1J8R - chain A; structure by X-ray diffraction, 1.80 A resolution.

[Chain A]
Protein: Pyelonephritic adhesin
From: Escherichia coli
Notes: fragment: papg receptor-binding domain
UniProt: Q47450 (Q47450_ECOLX); residues 1-196 here correspond to UniProt positions 21-216 (UniProt number = residue number + 20)
Sequence (196 residues; numbered 1 to 196; the number before each row is that of its first residue):
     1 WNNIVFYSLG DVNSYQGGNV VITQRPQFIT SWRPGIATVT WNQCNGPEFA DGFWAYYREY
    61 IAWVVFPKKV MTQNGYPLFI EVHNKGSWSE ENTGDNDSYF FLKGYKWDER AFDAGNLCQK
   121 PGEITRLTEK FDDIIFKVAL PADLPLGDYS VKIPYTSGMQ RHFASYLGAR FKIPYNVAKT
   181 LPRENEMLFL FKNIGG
Modified positions: Mse71 (selenomethionine; parent Met); Mse159 (selenomethionine; parent Met); Mse187 (selenomethionine; parent Met)
Curated features (UniProtKB/Swiss-Prot):
  - binding site (D-galactose): Glu59, Gly104 to Trp107
Cystine bridges: Cys44-Cys118
From the paper describing this entry:
  - binding site for beta-D-galactopyranose: Glu59, Tyr60, Gly104, Tyr105, Lys106
  - contacts within the chain: Asp108-Arg170 (salt bridge)
  - binding site for beta-D-glucopyranose: Arg170
  - binding site for alpha-D-galactopyranose: Glu59, Ile61, Glu91, Leu102, Gly104, Arg170, Lys172
  - binding site for 2-acetamido-2-deoxy-beta-D-galactopyranose: Glu91, Asn92, Lys172, Tyr175
  - specificity-determining residues: Arg170 (proposed by the authors, not directly observed)

[Summary]
Curated annotation (UniProt) lists 5 D-galactose-binding residues. The paper reports a binding site for
alpha-D-galactopyranose at Glu59, Ile61 and Glu91 among others; a binding site for beta-D-galactopyranose at
Glu59, Tyr60 and Gly104 among others.
Chain A is Pyelonephritic adhesin (Escherichia coli); the structure, Binary complex of the papg
receptor-binding domain bound to GBO4 receptor, was determined by X-ray diffraction together with 1J8S from
the same study.
